8Z9Q - chains B and D of the 4 polymer chains in the assembly; structure by electron microscopy, 2.33 A resolution.

Chain B:
Molecule: RNA-directed RNA polymerase catalytic subunit
From: Thogoto virus (isolate SiAr 126)
Notes: EC 2.7.7.48
UniProt: O41353 (RDRP_THOGV); residues 1-710 here = UniProt positions 1-710
Amino-acid sequence (710 residues; each row starts with the number of its first residue):
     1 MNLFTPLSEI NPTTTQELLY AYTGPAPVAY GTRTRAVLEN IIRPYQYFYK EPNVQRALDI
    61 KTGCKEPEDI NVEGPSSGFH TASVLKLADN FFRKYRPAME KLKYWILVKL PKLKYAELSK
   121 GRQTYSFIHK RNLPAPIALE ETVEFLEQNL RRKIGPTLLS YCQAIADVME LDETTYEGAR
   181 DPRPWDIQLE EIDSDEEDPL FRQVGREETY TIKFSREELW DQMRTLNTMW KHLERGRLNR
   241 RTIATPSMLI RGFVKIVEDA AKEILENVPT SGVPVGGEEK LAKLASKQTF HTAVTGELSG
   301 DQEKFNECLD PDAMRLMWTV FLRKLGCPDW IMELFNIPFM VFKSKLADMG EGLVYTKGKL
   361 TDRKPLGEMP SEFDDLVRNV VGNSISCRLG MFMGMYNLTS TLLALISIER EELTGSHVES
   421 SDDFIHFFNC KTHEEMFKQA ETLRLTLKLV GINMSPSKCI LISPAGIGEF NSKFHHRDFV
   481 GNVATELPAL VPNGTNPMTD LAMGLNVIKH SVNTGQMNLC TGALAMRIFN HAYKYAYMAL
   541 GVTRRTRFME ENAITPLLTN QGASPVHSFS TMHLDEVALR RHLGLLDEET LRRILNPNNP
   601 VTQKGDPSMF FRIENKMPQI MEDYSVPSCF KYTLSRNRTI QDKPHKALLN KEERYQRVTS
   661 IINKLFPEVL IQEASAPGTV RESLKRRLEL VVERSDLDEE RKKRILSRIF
Disordered / not traced: 178-208, 275-278, 603-621, 636-644
Differences from the reference sequence: conflict Leu7 (Arg in O41353), Trp230 (Cys in O41353)

Chain D:
Molecule: 10-nt RNA strand
Sequence (10 nucleotides; each row starts with the number of its first residue):
     1 XGCAAAAACA
Modified / non-standard residues: ATP (adenosine-5'-triphosphate) at position 1

Chain B / chain D interface:
Contacting residue pairs - 14 pairs, chain B then chain D:
  Tyr30(B) - A4(D)  phosphate contact
  Tyr30(B) - A5(D)  sugar contact
  Tyr30(B) - A6(D)  phosphate contact
  Tyr30(B) - A7(D)  sugar contact
  Tyr30(B) - A8(D)  base contact
  Gly31(B) - A7(D)  phosphate contact
  Gly31(B) - A8(D)  phosphate contact
  Thr32(B) - A7(D)  sugar contact
  Thr32(B) - A8(D)  phosphate contact
  Arg35(B) - A6(D)  hydrogen bond to the sugar
  Arg35(B) - A7(D)  salt bridge to the phosphate
  Val354(B) - A7(D)  phosphate contact
  Val354(B) - A8(D)  phosphate contact
  Arg363(B) - A8(D)  salt bridge to the phosphate
Other interface residues (no listed pair), chain B (9 interface residues in all): Val28, Asn239, Lys359
Other interface residues (no listed pair), chain D (6 interface residues in all): ATP_1

Summary:
The interface between chain B and chain D involves 9 residues on one side and 6 on the other; the contacts
include 1 hydrogen bond and 2 salt bridges. Polar pairs include Arg35(B)-A6(D), Arg35(B)-A7(D) and
Arg363(B)-A8(D).
Chain B is RNA-directed RNA polymerase catalytic subunit (Thogoto virus (isolate SiAr 126)) and chain D is a
10-nt RNA strand; the structure, Cryo-EM structure of Thogoto virus polymerase in a replication reception
conformation, was determined by electron microscopy (same publication as 8Z85, 8Z8J, 8Z8N, 8Z8X, 8Z90, 8Z97
and 3 further entries).
